Entry 6X8I (X-ray diffraction, 1.50 A resolution); this record covers chains A and D of the 6 polymer chains in the assembly.

# Chain A
Name: Caspase-3
Source organism: Homo sapiens
Notes: EC 3.4.22.56; fragment: p17
UniProtKB: P42574 (CASP3_HUMAN); residue numbers follow UniProt; this construct covers 1-175
Sequence (175 residues; numbered 1 to 175; the number before each row is that of its first residue):
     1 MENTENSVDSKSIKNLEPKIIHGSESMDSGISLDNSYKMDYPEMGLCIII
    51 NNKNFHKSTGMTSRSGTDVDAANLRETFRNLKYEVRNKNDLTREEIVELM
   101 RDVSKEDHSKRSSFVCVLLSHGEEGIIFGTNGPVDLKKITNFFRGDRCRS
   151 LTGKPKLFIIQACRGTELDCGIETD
Not modelled in the structure: 1-33, 175
Curated features (UniProtKB/Swiss-Prot):
  - active site: H121, C163
  - modified residue: M1 (N-acetylmethionine), K11 (N6-acetyllysine), S26 (Phosphoserine), C163 (S-nitrosocysteine)
  - mutagenesis: D9 (D9A: In P3-D3A mutant; abolished cleavage and activation, leading to prevent thiol protease activity; when associated with A-28 and A-175), D28 (D28A: In P3-D3A mutant; abolished cleavage and activation, leading to prevent thiol protease activity; when associated with A-9 and A-175), D175 (D175A: In P3-D3A mutant; abolished cleavage and activation, leading to prevent thiol protease activity; when associated with A-9 and A-28)

# Chain D
Name: Caspase-3
Source organism: Homo sapiens
Notes: EC 3.4.22.56; fragment: p12
UniProtKB: P42574 (CASP3_HUMAN); numbering as in UniProt (aligned over 176-277)
Sequence (110 residues; each row starts with the number of its first residue):
   176 SGVDDDMACHKIPVEADFLYAYSTAPGYYSWRNSKDGSWFIQSLCAMLKQ
   226 YADKLEFMHILTRVNRKVATEFESFSFDATFHAKKQIPCIVSMLTKELYF
   276 YHLEHHHHHH
Not modelled in the structure: 176-184, 277-285
Differences from the reference sequence: expression tag (278-285)
Curated features (UniProtKB/Swiss-Prot):
  - modified residue: R207 (Microbial infection: ADP-riboxanated arginine)
  - mutagenesis: R207 (R207A: Abolished ADP-riboxanation by C.violaceum CopC)

# How chain A and chain D interact
Contacting residue pairs (14; chain A residue first):
  D34(A) with R241(D)
  N35(A) with R238(D), hydrogen bond; R241(D), hydrogen bond
  D169(A) with P188(D); V189(D), hydrogen bond (side chain-backbone); E190(D), hydrogen bond (side chain-backbone)
  C170(A) with K186(D), hydrogen bond (backbone-side chain)
  G171(A) with I187(D); V189(D)
  I172(A) with K186(D); I187(D), hydrogen bond (backbone-backbone)
  E173(A) with H185(D)
  T174(A) with H185(D), hydrogen bond (backbone-backbone); I187(D)
Also at the interface, not in a pair above, chain A (9 interface residues in all): R144
Also at the interface, not in a pair above, chain D (9 interface residues in all): Y203

# Overview
Chain A and chain D each contribute 9 residues to their interface; the contacts include 7 hydrogen bonds.
Polar contacts include N35(A)-R238(D), N35(A)-R241(D) and D169(A)-V189(D). UniProt lists active-site residues
H121(A) and C163(A) and 3 mutagenesis sites on chain A; one mutagenesis site on chain D.
Here chain A is Caspase-3 and chain D is Caspase-3, both from Homo sapiens. Entry 6X8I (Caspase-3 in complex
with ketomethylene inhibitor reveals tetrahedral adduct) was determined by X-ray diffraction.
